6XMA - chain A; structure by X-ray diffraction, 1.45 A resolution.

== Chain A ==
Molecule: Dioxygenase
Source organism: Sphingobium sp. (strain NBRC 103272 / SYK-6)
Notes: EC 1.13.11.-
Reference sequence: G2IQT9 (G2IQT9_SPHSK); residue numbers follow UniProt; this construct covers 1-489
Amino-acid sequence (489 residues; row label = number of the first residue in the row):
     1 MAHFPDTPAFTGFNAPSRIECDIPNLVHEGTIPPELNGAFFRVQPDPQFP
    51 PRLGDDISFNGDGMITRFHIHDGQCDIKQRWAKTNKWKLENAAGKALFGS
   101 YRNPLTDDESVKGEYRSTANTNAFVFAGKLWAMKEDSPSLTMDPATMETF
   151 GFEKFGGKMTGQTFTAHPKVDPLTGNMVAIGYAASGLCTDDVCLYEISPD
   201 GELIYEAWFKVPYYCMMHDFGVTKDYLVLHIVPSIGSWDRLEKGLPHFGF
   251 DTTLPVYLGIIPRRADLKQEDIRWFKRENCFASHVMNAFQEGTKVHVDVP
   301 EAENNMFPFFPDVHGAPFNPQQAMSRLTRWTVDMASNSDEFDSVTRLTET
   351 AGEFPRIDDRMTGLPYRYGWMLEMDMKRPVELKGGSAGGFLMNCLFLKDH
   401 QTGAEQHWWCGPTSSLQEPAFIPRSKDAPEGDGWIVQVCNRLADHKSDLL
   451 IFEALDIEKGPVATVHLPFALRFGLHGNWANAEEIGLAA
Unresolved in the structure: 1, 382-390
Metal / ion sites: Fe ion: His167, His218, His284, His476
What the authors report for this chain:
  - Fe ion coordination: His167
  - contacts within the chain: Glu135-His218 (hydrogen bond), His284-Glu353 (hydrogen bond), Glu418-His476 (hydrogen bond)
  - self-association interface (contacts with another copy of this molecule); pairs are residue here / residue on that copy: Ala2-Asn25 (hydrogen bond), Cys21-Cys21, His445-His445 (hydrogen bond), Ala2, His3, Pro16, Asn25, Leu26, His28
  - mutagenesis - S283A: unchanged catalytic activity on lignostilbene
  - mutagenesis - S283A: decreased catalytic activity on O2
  - mutagenesis - S283F: decreased catalytic activity on lignostilbene

== Overview ==
His167, His218, His284 and His476 coordinate a Fe ion ion. From the paper: S283A reduces catalytic activity on
O2; Fe ion coordination by His167.
Chain A is Dioxygenase (Sphingobium sp. (strain NBRC 103272 / SYK-6)); the structure, Crystal structure of
iron-bound LSD4 from Sphingobium sp. strain SYK-6, was determined by X-ray diffraction (same publication as
6XM6, 6XM7, 6XM8 and 6XM9).
